PDB entry 3HP2 | X-ray diffraction, 2.15 A resolution | chain A

== Chain A ==
Molecule: Mitogen-activated protein kinase 14
From: Homo sapiens
Notes: EC 2.7.11.24
Reference sequence: Q16539 (MK14_HUMAN); residues 1-360 here = UniProt positions 1-360
Sequence (360 residues; each row starts with the number of its first residue):
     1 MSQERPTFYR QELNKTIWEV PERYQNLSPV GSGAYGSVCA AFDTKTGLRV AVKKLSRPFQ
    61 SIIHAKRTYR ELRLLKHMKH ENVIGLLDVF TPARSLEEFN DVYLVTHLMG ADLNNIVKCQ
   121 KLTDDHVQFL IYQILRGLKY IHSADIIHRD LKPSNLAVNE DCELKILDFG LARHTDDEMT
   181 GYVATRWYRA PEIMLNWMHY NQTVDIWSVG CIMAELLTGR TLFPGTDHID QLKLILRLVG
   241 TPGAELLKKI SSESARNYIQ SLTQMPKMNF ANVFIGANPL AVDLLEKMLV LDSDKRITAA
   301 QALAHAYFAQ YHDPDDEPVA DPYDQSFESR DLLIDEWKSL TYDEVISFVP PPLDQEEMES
Not modelled in the structure: 1-3, 172-182, 356-360
Residues lining bound ligands:
  - I46 (2-fluoro-4-[4-(4-fluorophenyl)-1H-pyrazol-3-yl]pyridine), molecule 1: E22, R23, Q25, T44
  - I46, molecule 2: P191, E192, L195, W197, L232, L236, P242, L246, K249, I250, I259, L291, D292, S293, R296
  - P36 (1-benzyl-4-(benzyloxy)-3-bromopyridin-2(1H)-one): V30, V38, A51, K53, L75, I84, L104, V105, T106, H107, L108, M109, G110, A111, D112, N115, A157, L167, D168, L171
UniProt features mapped onto this chain:
  - motif: T180 to Y182 (TXY)
  - active site: D168 (Proton acceptor)
  - binding site (ATP): V30 to V38, K53
  - modified residue: S2 (N-acetylserine), T16 (Phosphothreonine), K53 (N6-acetyllysine), K152 (N6-acetyllysine), T180 (Phosphothreonine), Y182 (Phosphotyrosine), T263 (Phosphothreonine), Y323 (Phosphotyrosine)
  - natural variant: A51 (A51V: In a gastric adenocarcinoma sample), P322 (P322R: In a lung adenocarcinoma sample)
  - mutagenesis: A34 (A34V: Lowered kinase activity), K53 (K53R: Loss of kinase activity), K54 (K54R: Impairs MAP2K6/MKK6-dependent autophosphorylation), Y69 (Y69H: Lowered kinase activity), D168 (D168A: Loss of kinase activity), T175 (T175A: No effect on either the kinase activity or tyrosine phosphorylation), D176 (D176A: Emulation of the active state. Increase in activity; when associated with S-327 or L-327), D177 (D177A: Loss of kinase activity), T180 (T180E: Loss of kinase activity), Y182 (Y182F: Loss of kinase activity), A320 (A320T: Lowered kinase activity), F327 (F327L: Emulation of the active state. Increase in activity; when associated with A-176; F327S: Emulation of the active state. Increase in activity; when associated with A-176), 1 further mutagenesis entry in UniProt

== In short ==
Chain A binds compound P36 and compound I46. From UniProt: active-site residue D168, 10 ATP-binding residues
and 13 mutagenesis sites.
Chain A is Mitogen-activated protein kinase 14 (Homo sapiens); the structure, Crystal Structure of Human
p38alpha complexed with a pyridinone compound, was determined by X-ray diffraction, deposited together with
3HP5.
